PDB entry 3TO2 | X-ray diffraction, 2.60 A resolution | chains A and B of the 3 polymer chains in the assembly

== Chain A ==
Name: MHC class I antigen
Organism: Homo sapiens
Reference sequence: Q53Z42 (Q53Z42_HUMAN); residues 1-275 here correspond to UniProt positions 25-299 (UniProt number = residue number + 24)
Sequence (275 residues; each row starts with the number of its first residue):
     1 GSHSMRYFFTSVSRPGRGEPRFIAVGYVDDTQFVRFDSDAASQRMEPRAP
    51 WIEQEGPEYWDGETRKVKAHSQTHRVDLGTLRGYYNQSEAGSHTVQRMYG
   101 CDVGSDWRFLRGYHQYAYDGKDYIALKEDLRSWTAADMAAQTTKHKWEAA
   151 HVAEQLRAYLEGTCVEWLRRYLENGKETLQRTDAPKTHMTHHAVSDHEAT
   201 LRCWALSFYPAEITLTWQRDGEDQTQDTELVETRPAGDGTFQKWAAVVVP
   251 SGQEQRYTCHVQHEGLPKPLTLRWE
Disulfides: C101-C164, C203-C259

== Chain B ==
Name: Beta-2-microglobulin
Organism: Homo sapiens
Reference sequence: P61769 (B2MG_HUMAN); residues 1-99 here correspond to UniProt positions 21-119 (UniProt number = residue number + 20)
Sequence (100 residues; each row starts with the number of its first residue; numbering starts at 0):
     0 MIQRTPKIQVYSRHPAENGKSNFLNCYVSGFHPSDIEVDLLKNGERIEKV
    50 EHSDLSFSKDWSFYLLYYTEFTPTEKDEYACRVNHVTLSQPKIVKWDRDM
Construct notes: expression tag (0)
Swiss-Prot annotation at these positions:
  - modified residue: Q2 (Pyrrolidone carboxylic acid)
  - glycosylation: I1 (N-linked (Glc) (glycation) isoleucine), K19 (N-linked (Glc) (glycation) lysine), K41 (N-linked (Glc) (glycation) lysine), K48 (N-linked (Glc) (glycation) lysine), K58 (N-linked (Glc) (glycation) lysine), K91 (N-linked (Glc) (glycation) lysine), K94 (N-linked (Glc) (glycation) lysine)
Disulfides: C25-C80

== Interface between chain A and chain B ==
Pairs across the interface - 55 pairs, chain A then chain B:
  F8(A) with S55(B); F56(B), hydrophobic
  F9(A) with F56(B)
  T10(A) with F56(B); F62(B)
  V12(A) with S33(B)
  I23(A) with L54(B), hydrophobic
  V25(A) with D53(B); L54(B); S55(B)
  Y27(A) with S55(B); Y63(B), hydrogen bond
  Q32(A) with D53(B), hydrogen bond
  R35(A) with D53(B), salt bridge
  R48(A) with D53(B), salt bridge
  H93(A) with M0(B)
  Q96(A) with H31(B), hydrogen bond; F56(B); W60(B), hydrogen bond (side chain-backbone); F62(B)
  R97(A) with F56(B)
  Q115(A) with W60(B)
  Y116(A) with W60(B)
  A117(A) with W60(B), hydrophobic
  D119(A) with M0(B); I1(B); H31(B)
  G120(A) with H31(B); W60(B)
  D122(A) with W60(B), hydrogen bond
  T190(A) with M99(B), hydrogen bond (side chain-backbone)
  H192(A) with D98(B), hydrogen bond (side chain-backbone); M99(B)
  R202(A) with M99(B), hydrogen bond (side chain-backbone)
  W204(A) with M99(B), hydrogen bond (side chain-backbone)
  V231(A) with Q8(B)
  E232(A) with Q8(B), hydrogen bond (backbone-side chain); S28(B)
  T233(A) with Y26(B)
  R234(A) with Q8(B), hydrogen bond; Y10(B); Y26(B)
  P235(A) with Y10(B), hydrogen bond (backbone-side chain); N24(B); Y26(B); L65(B), hydrophobic
  A236(A) with R12(B), hydrogen bond (backbone-side chain); N24(B), hydrogen bond (backbone-side chain)
  G237(A) with R12(B), hydrogen bond (backbone-side chain)
  D238(A) with R12(B); H13(B)
  Q242(A) with Y10(B); S11(B); R12(B), hydrogen bond (side chain-backbone)
  W244(A) with M99(B)
Other interface residues (no listed pair), chain A (37 interface residues in all): S92, T94, M98, K121
Other interface residues (no listed pair), chain B (25 interface residues in all): P32, S57, D59

== Overview ==
The interface between chain A and chain B involves 37 residues on one side and 25 on the other, with 16
hydrogen bonds and 2 salt bridges. Among the polar pairs are R35(A)-D53(B), R48(A)-D53(B) and Y27(A)-Y63(B).
Here chain A is MHC class I antigen and chain B is Beta-2-microglobulin, both from Homo sapiens. Entry 3TO2
(Structure of HLA-A*0201 complexed with peptide Md3-C9 derived from a clustering region of restricted
cytotoxic T ...) was determined by X-ray diffraction.
